PDB entry 8OJL | electron microscopy, 2.88 A resolution | chains C and F of the 6 polymer chains in the assembly

[Chain C (and F)]
Molecule: Lon protease homolog, mitochondrial
Organism: Homo sapiens
Notes: EC 3.4.21.53; chain F of this document is another copy of the same molecule, construct and numbering; everything in this record applies to it too
UniProtKB: P36776 (LONM_HUMAN); residues 121-959 here = UniProt positions 121-959
Amino-acid sequence (869 residues; each row starts with the number of its first residue):
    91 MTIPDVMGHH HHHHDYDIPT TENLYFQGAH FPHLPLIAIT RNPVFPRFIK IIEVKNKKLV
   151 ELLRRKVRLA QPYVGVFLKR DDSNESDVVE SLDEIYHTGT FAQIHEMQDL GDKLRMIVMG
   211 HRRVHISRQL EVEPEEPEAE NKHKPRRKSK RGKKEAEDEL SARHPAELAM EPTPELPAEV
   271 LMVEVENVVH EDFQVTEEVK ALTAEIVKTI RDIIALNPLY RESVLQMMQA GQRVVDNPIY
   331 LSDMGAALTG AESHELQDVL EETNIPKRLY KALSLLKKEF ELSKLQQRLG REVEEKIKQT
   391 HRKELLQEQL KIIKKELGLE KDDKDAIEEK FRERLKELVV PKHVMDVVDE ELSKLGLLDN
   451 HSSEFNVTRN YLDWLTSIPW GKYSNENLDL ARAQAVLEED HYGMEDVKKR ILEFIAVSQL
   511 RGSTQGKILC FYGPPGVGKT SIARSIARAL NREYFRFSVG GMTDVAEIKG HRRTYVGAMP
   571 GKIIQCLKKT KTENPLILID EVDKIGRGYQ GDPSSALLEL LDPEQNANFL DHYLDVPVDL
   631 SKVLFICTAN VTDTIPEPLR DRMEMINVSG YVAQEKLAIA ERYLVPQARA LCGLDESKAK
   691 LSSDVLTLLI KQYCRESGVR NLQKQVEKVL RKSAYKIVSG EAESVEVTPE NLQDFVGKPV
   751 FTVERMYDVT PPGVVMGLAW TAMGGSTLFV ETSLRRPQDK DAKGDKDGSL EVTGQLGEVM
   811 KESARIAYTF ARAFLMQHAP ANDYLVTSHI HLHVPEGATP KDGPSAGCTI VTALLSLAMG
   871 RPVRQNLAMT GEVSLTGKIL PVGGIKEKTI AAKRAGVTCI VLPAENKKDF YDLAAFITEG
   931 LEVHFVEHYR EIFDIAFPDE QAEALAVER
Unresolved in the structure: 91-122, 222-271, 950-959
Differences from the reference sequence: initiating methionine (91); expression tag (92-120); engineered mutation E394 (Tyr in P36776)
Residues lining bound ligands: ADP (adenosine-5'-diphosphate): D490, H491, Y492, P525, G526, V527, G528, K529, T530, S531, Y661, I669, Y673, L674, Q677, V709, R710, Q713
UniProt features mapped onto this chain:
  - active site: S855, K898
  - binding site (ATP): G523 to T530
  - natural variant: E476 (E476A: In CODASS), S631 (S631Y: In CODASS), A670 (A670V: In CODASS), R672 (R672C: In CODASS), P676 (P676S: In CODASS), R679 (R679H: In CODASS), R721 (R721G: In CODASS), A724 (A724V: In CODASS), P749 (P749S: In CODASS), G767 (G767E: In CODASS), I927 (deletion: In CODASS)
  - mutagenesis: K529 (K529R: Abolishes ATPase activity, and presumably ATP-driven protein unfolding, but does not block access to the proteolytic active site or prevent a substrate from binding to it), W770 (W770A: Has low basal, but normal stimulated ATPase activity, and retains peptidase activity; W770P: Has normal basal, but low stimulated ATPase activity, and abolishes peptidase activity), S855 (S855A: Lacks both ATPase and protease activity, but retains DNA binding activity), T880 (T880V: Enhances the basal, but not the stimulated ATPase activity), G893 (G893A: Has low basal, but normal stimulated ATPase activity, and retains peptidase activity; G893P: Has normal basal, but low stimulated ATPase activity, and abolishes peptidase activity), G894 (G894A/S: Enhances the basal, but not the stimulated ATPase activity, and retains peptidase activity; G894P: Enhances the basal, but not the stimulated ATPase activity, and abolishes peptidase activity)
Reported in the primary citation:
  - catalytic residues: S855, K898 (citing earlier work)
  - mutagenesis - Y394E: decreased catalytic activity on TFAM
  - mutagenesis - Y394E: decreased catalytic activity on ATPase
  - mutagenesis - Y394E (at least 2 degC): decreased stability
  - post-translational modification sites: S173, S181, Y186 (citing earlier work)
  - mutagenesis - Y394E: decreased catalytic activity on beta-casein
  - mutagenesis - Y394E: decreased catalytic activity on glutaryl-Ala-Ala-Phe-MNA

[Chain C / chain F interface]
Residue-residue contacts - 8 pairs, chain C then chain F:
  Q161(C) - R158(F)  hydrogen bond (side chain-backbone)
  Q161(C) - L159(F)
  Q161(C) - A160(F)
  Q193(C) - V157(F)
  Q193(C) - R158(F)
  R212(C) - R158(F)
  M317(C) - K203(F)
  V324(C) - K147(F)
Interface residues without a listed pair, chain C (7 interface residues in all): R137, H211
Interface residues without a listed pair, chain F (7 interface residues in all): R154

[Summary]
The chain C/chain F interface involves 7 residues from each chain; the contacts include 1 hydrogen bond. The
hydrogen-bonded pair is Q161(C)-R158(F). Chain C binds ADP. From the paper: catalytic residues S855(C) and
K898(C); Y394E of chain C reduces catalytic activity on TFAM.
Both chains are Lon protease homolog, mitochondrial (Homo sapiens). Entry 8OJL (Human Mitochondrial Lon Y394E
Mutant ADP Bound) was determined by electron microscopy (same publication as 8OVF, 8OVG, 8OKA and 8OM7).
